Entry 6BM4 (X-ray diffraction, 2.95 A resolution); this record covers chains C and K of the 12 polymer chains in the assembly.

# Chain C
Molecule: DNA-directed RNA polymerase II subunit RPB3
Organism: Saccharomyces cerevisiae (strain ATCC 204508 / S288c)
UniProt: P16370 (RPB3_YEAST); residues 1-318 here = UniProt positions 1-318
Chain sequence (318 residues; numbered 1 to 318; the number before each row is that of its first residue):
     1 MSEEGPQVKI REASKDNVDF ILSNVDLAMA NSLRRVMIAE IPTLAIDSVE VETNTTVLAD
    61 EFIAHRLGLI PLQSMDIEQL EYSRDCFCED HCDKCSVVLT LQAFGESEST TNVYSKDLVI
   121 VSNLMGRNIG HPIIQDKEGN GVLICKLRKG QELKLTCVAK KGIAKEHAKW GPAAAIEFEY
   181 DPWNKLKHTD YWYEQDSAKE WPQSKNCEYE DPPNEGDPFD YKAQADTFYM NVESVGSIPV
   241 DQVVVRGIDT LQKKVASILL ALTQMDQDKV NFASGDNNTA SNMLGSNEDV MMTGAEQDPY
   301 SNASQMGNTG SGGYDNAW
Unresolved in the structure: 1-2, 269-318
UniProt features mapped onto this chain:
  - binding site (Zn(2+)): Cys-86, Cys-88, Cys-92, Cys-95
  - modified residue: Ser-2 (N-acetylserine)
  - natural variant: Ala-30 (A30D: In mutant RPB3-1)
  - mutagenesis: Lys-9 (K9E: Transcript termination readthrough)
Bound ions: Zn2+: Cys-86, Cys-88, Cys-92, Cys-95

# Chain K
Molecule: DNA-directed RNA polymerase II subunit RPB11
Organism: Saccharomyces cerevisiae (strain ATCC 204508 / S288c)
UniProt: P38902 (RPB11_YEAST); residue numbers follow UniProt; this construct covers 1-120
Chain sequence (120 residues; numbered 1 to 120; the number before each row is that of its first residue):
     1 MNAPDRFELF LLGEGESKLK IDPDTKAPNA VVITFEKEDH TLGNLIRAEL LNDRKVLFAA
    61 YKVEHPFFAR FKLRIQTTEG YDPKDALKNA CNSIINKLGA LKTNFETEWN LQTLAADDAF
Unresolved in the structure: 115-120
UniProt features mapped onto this chain:
  - mutagenesis: Glu-108 (E108G/V: Transcript termination readthrough; E108K: Transcript termination readthrough. Lethal), Leu-111 (L111P: Transcript termination readthrough), Leu-114 (L114P: Transcript termination readthrough)

# How chain C and chain K interact
Contacting residue pairs (75):
  Glu-3(C) / Thr-103(K)
  Glu-3(C) / Asn-104(K)
  Glu-4(C) / Ala-100(K)
  Pro-6(C) / Lys-97(K)
  Pro-6(C) / Leu-101(K)  hydrophobic
  Pro-6(C) / Asn-104(K)
  Gln-7(C) / Asn-104(K)
  Val-8(C) / Leu-101(K)  hydrophobic
  Val-8(C) / Phe-105(K)  hydrophobic
  Val-8(C) / Glu-108(K)
  Lys-9(C) / Glu-108(K)
  Ile-10(C) / Phe-105(K)  hydrophobic
  Ile-10(C) / Glu-108(K)
  Ile-10(C) / Gln-112(K)  hydrogen bond (backbone-side chain)
  Ala-13(C) / Trp-109(K)  hydrophobic
  Ala-13(C) / Thr-113(K)
  Ala-13(C) / Leu-114(K)
  Ser-14(C) / Leu-114(K)
  Val-18(C) / Trp-109(K)  hydrophobic
  Leu-22(C) / Leu-101(K)  hydrophobic
  Asp-26(C) / Ala-48(K)
  Ala-28(C) / Asn-44(K)
  Ala-28(C) / Leu-45(K)  hydrophobic
  Ala-28(C) / Ala-48(K)  hydrophobic
  Met-29(C) / Leu-45(K)  hydrophobic
  Met-29(C) / Lys-97(K)
  Met-29(C) / Leu-98(K)  hydrophobic
  Asn-31(C) / Asn-44(K)
  Ser-32(C) / Thr-41(K)  hydrogen bond (side chain-backbone)
  Ser-32(C) / Leu-45(K)
  Arg-35(C) / Asp-39(K)  salt bridge
  Arg-35(C) / Thr-41(K)  hydrogen bond
  Val-36(C) / Thr-41(K)
  Arg-84(C) / Leu-11(K)
  Ile-163(C) / Phe-10(K)  hydrophobic
  Lys-165(C) / Arg-6(K)  hydrogen bond (backbone-side chain)
  Lys-165(C) / Leu-9(K)
  Lys-165(C) / Asp-39(K)  salt bridge
  Glu-166(C) / Arg-6(K)  hydrogen bond (backbone-side chain)
  Glu-166(C) / Phe-10(K)
  His-167(C) / Arg-6(K)
  Asp-241(C) / Phe-105(K)
  Asp-241(C) / Trp-109(K)  hydrogen bond
  Val-244(C) / Phe-105(K)  hydrophobic
  Val-245(C) / Phe-105(K)  hydrophobic
  Ile-248(C) / Leu-98(K)
  Ile-248(C) / Leu-101(K)  hydrophobic
  Ile-248(C) / Lys-102(K)
  Asp-249(C) / Lys-102(K)  salt bridge
  Leu-251(C) / Thr-41(K)
  Leu-251(C) / Leu-98(K)  hydrophobic
  Gln-252(C) / Ile-95(K)
  Gln-252(C) / Leu-98(K)
  Gln-252(C) / Lys-102(K)  hydrogen bond
  Lys-254(C) / Glu-38(K)  salt bridge
  Lys-254(C) / Leu-42(K)
  Val-255(C) / Leu-42(K)  hydrophobic
  Val-255(C) / Cys-91(K)
  Val-255(C) / Ile-94(K)  hydrophobic
  Val-255(C) / Ile-95(K)  hydrophobic
  Ala-256(C) / Ile-95(K)  hydrophobic
  Ile-258(C) / Lys-18(K)
  Ile-258(C) / Leu-19(K)
  Ile-258(C) / Phe-35(K)  hydrophobic
  Ile-258(C) / Leu-42(K)  hydrophobic
  Ile-258(C) / Cys-91(K)  hydrophobic
  Leu-259(C) / Lys-88(K)
  Leu-259(C) / Cys-91(K)  hydrophobic
  Leu-259(C) / Asn-92(K)
  Ala-261(C) / Leu-19(K)  hydrophobic
  Leu-262(C) / Leu-19(K)  hydrophobic
  Leu-262(C) / Ile-21(K)  hydrophobic
  Leu-262(C) / Leu-87(K)  hydrophobic
  Leu-262(C) / Lys-88(K)
  Met-265(C) / Leu-19(K)
Other interface residues (no listed pair), chain C (43 interface residues in all): Gly-5, Phe-20, Leu-33, Glu-40, Val-240
Other interface residues (no listed pair), chain K (40 interface residues in all): Phe-7, Lys-37, His-40, Lys-84, Gly-99, Glu-106

# Summary
43 residues of chain C face 40 of chain K across their interface, with 7 hydrogen bonds and 4 salt bridges.
Among the polar pairs are Arg-35(C)/Asp-39(K), Lys-165(C)/Asp-39(K) and Asp-249(C)/Lys-102(K).
Chain C is DNA-directed RNA polymerase II subunit RPB3 and chain K is DNA-directed RNA polymerase II subunit
RPB11, both from Saccharomyces cerevisiae (strain ATCC 204508 / S288c); the structure, Pol II elongation
complex with an abasic lesion at i-1 position,soaking UMPNPP, was determined by X-ray diffraction together
with 6BLO, 6BLP, 6BM2 and 6BQF from the same study.
